7JL7 - chains C and D of the 5 polymer chains in the assembly; structure by X-ray diffraction, 2.05 A resolution.

[Chain C (and D)]
Name: Caspase 3, apoptosis-related cysteine protease a
Organism: Danio rerio
Notes: chain D of this document is another copy of the same molecule, construct and numbering; everything in this record applies to it too
UniProtKB: Q98UI8 (Q98UI8_DANRE); residues 189-282 here = UniProt positions 189-282
Chain sequence (102 residues; row label = number of the first residue in the row):
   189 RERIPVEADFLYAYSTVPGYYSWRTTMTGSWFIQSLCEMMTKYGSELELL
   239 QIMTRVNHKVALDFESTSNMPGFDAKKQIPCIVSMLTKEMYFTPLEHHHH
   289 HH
Unresolved in the structure: 189, 286-290 (chain D: 283-290)
Differences from the reference sequence: engineered mutation Thr213 (Asn in Q98UI8); expression tag (283-290)
Reported in the primary citation:
  - binding site for ASP-GLU-VAL-ASP peptide: Thr214, Glu253
  - binding site for ASP-GLU-VAL-ASP peptide: Thr255 (proposed by the authors, not directly observed)

[How chain C and chain D interact]
Pairs across the interface (59; chain C residue first):
  Arg191(C) - Ala249(D)
  Arg191(C) - Glu253(D)  salt bridge
  Arg191(C) - Lys265(D)  hydrogen bond (backbone-side chain)
  Ile192(C) - Leu250(D)  hydrophobic
  Ile192(C) - Lys265(D)
  Pro193(C) - Ala249(D)
  Pro193(C) - Lys265(D)
  Pro193(C) - Gln266(D)
  Pro193(C) - Ile267(D)  hydrophobic
  Glu195(C) - Tyr208(D)  hydrogen bond
  Glu195(C) - Ile267(D)
  Ala196(C) - Ile267(D)
  Tyr208(C) - Glu195(D)  hydrogen bond
  Leu238(C) - Thr242(D)
  Gln239(C) - Glu277(D)  hydrogen bond
  Thr242(C) - Leu238(D)
  Thr242(C) - Thr275(D)
  Thr242(C) - Lys276(D)
  Asn245(C) - Ser272(D)
  Asn245(C) - Leu274(D)  hydrogen bond (side chain-backbone)
  His246(C) - Thr275(D)
  Ala249(C) - Arg191(D)
  Ala249(C) - Pro193(D)
  Leu250(C) - Glu190(D)
  Leu250(C) - Ile192(D)  hydrophobic
  Glu253(C) - Arg191(D)
  Lys265(C) - Arg191(D)  hydrogen bond (side chain-backbone)
  Lys265(C) - Pro193(D)
  Gln266(C) - Pro193(D)
  Ile267(C) - Pro193(D)  hydrophobic
  Ile267(C) - Glu195(D)
  Ile267(C) - Ala196(D)  hydrophobic
  Ile267(C) - Met273(D)
  Ile267(C) - Thr275(D)
  Pro268(C) - Met273(D)
  Cys269(C) - Val271(D)  hydrophobic
  Cys269(C) - Ser272(D)
  Cys269(C) - Met273(D)  hydrophobic
  Ile270(C) - Ile270(D)
  Ile270(C) - Val271(D)
  Ile270(C) - Ser272(D)  hydrogen bond (backbone-backbone)
  Val271(C) - Cys269(D)  hydrophobic
  Val271(C) - Ile270(D)
  Val271(C) - Val271(D)  hydrophobic
  Ser272(C) - Asn245(D)  hydrogen bond (backbone-side chain)
  Ser272(C) - Pro268(D)
  Ser272(C) - Cys269(D)
  Ser272(C) - Ile270(D)  hydrogen bond (backbone-backbone)
  Met273(C) - Asn245(D)
  Met273(C) - Ile267(D)  hydrophobic
  Met273(C) - Pro268(D)
  Met273(C) - Cys269(D)  hydrophobic
  Leu274(C) - Thr242(D)
  Leu274(C) - Asn245(D)  hydrogen bond (backbone-side chain)
  Thr275(C) - Thr242(D)
  Thr275(C) - Asn245(D)
  Thr275(C) - His246(D)
  Thr275(C) - Ile267(D)
  Lys276(C) - Thr242(D)
Interface residues without a listed pair, chain C (30 interface residues in all): Glu190, Val205, Arg243, Glu277
Interface residues without a listed pair, chain D (30 interface residues in all): Val194, Asp197, Val205

[Summary]
Chain C and chain D each contribute 30 residues to their interface, with 10 hydrogen bonds and 1 salt bridge.
Polar contacts include Arg191(C)-Glu253(D), Arg191(C)-Lys265(D) and Glu195(C)-Tyr208(D). The paper reports a
binding site for ASP-GLU-VAL-ASP peptide at Thr214(C), Glu253(C) and Thr255(C).
Both chains are Caspase 3, apoptosis-related cysteine protease a (Danio rerio). Entry 7JL7 (Zebrafish Caspase
N213T) was determined by X-ray diffraction.
